6MR7 - chains A and T of the 4 polymer chains in the assembly; structure by X-ray diffraction, 2.14 A resolution.

== Chain A ==
Molecule: DNA polymerase beta
From: Homo sapiens
Notes: EC 2.7.7.7, 4.2.99.-
UniProt: P06746 (DPOLB_HUMAN); numbering as in UniProt (aligned over 10-335)
Chain sequence (335 residues; each row starts with the number of its first residue):
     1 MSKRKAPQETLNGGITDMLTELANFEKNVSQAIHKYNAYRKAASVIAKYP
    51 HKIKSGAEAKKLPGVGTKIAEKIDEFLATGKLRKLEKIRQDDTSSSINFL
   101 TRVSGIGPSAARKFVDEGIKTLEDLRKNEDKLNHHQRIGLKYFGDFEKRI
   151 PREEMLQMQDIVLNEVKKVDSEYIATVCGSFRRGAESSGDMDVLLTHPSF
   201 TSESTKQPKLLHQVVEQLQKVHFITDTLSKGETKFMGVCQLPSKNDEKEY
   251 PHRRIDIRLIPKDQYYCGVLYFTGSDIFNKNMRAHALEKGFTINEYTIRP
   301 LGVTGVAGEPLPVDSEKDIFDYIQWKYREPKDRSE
Not modelled in the structure: 1-9, 205-208
Ion coordination: Na+ site 1: Lys60, Leu62, Val65 (shared with 1 residue of chain D); Na+ site 2: Thr101, Val103, Ile106 (shared with 1 residue of chain P); Ca2+ site 1 near Asp145 (its only coordinating residue here); Na+ site 3 near Glu172 (its only coordinating residue here); Ca2+ site 2: Asp190, Asp192 (together with GKS); Na+ site 4: Asp190 (together with GKS)
Ligand contacts: GKS (1-[2-amino-5-(formylamino)-6-oxo-1,6-dihydropyrimidin-4-yl]-2,5-anhydro-1,3-dideoxy-6-O-[(R)-hydroxy{[(R)-hydroxy(phosphonooxy)phosphoryl]oxy}phosphoryl]-D-ribo-hexitol): Arg149, Gly179, Ser180, Arg183, Ser188, Gly189, Asp190, Asp192, Arg258, Tyr271, Phe272, Thr273, Gly274, Ser275, Asp276, Asn279
UniProt features mapped onto this chain:
  - region: Arg183 to Asp192 (DNA-binding)
  - active site: Lys72 (Nucleophile)
  - binding site (K(+)): Lys60, Leu62, Val65, Thr101, Val103, Ile106
  - binding site (Na(+)): Lys60, Leu62, Val65, Thr101, Val103, Ile106
  - binding site (dATP): Arg149, Ser180, Arg183, Gly189, Asp190
  - binding site (dCTP): Arg149, Ser180, Arg183, Gly189, Asp190
  - binding site (dGTP): Arg149, Ser180, Arg183, Gly189, Asp190, Asp192
  - binding site (dTTP): Arg149, Ser180, Arg183, Gly189, Asp190
  - binding site (Mg(2+)): Asp190, Asp192, Asp256
  - modified residue: Lys72 (N6-acetyllysine), Arg83 (Omega-N-methylarginine), Arg152 (Omega-N-methylarginine)
  - cross-link (Glycyl lysine isopeptide (Lys-Gly)): Lys41 (interchain with G-Cter in ubiquitin), Lys61 (interchain with G-Cter in ubiquitin), Lys81 (interchain with G-Cter in ubiquitin)
  - natural variant: Leu22 (L22P: Found in a gastric cancer sample; uncertain significance), Tyr39 (Y39C: Found in a gastric cancer sample; uncertain significance), Gly118 (G118V: Decreased DNA-directed DNA polymerase activity), Arg137 (R137Q: Decreased function in base-excision repair), Arg149 (R149I: Decreased DNA-directed DNA polymerase activity), Asp160 (D160N: Found in a gastric cancer sample; uncertain significance), Cys239 (C239R: Found in a gastric cancer sample; uncertain significance), Lys289 (K289M: Found in a colon cancer sample; uncertain significance), Asn294 (N294D: Found in a gastric cancer sample; uncertain significance), Glu295 (E295K: Found in a gastric cancer sample; uncertain significance)
  - mutagenesis: Phe25 (F25W: No effect on 5'-dRP lyase activity. Decreased ssDNA binding), His34 (H34G: Decreased 5'-dRP lyase activity. Decreased ssDNA binding), Lys35 (K35A: Decreased 5'-dRP lyase activity. Decreased ssDNA binding. Loss of 5'-dRP lyase activity; when associated with A-68 and A-72. Decreased ssDNA binding; when associated with A-68 and A-72 ...), Tyr39 (Y39F: No effect on 5'-dRP lyase activity; Y39Q: Abolishes DNA polymerase and 5'-dRP lyase activity), Lys41 (K41R: Abolishes ubiquitination; when associated with R-61 and R-81), Lys60 (K60A: Decreased 5'-dRP lyase activity. Decreased ssDNA binding), Lys61 (K61R: Abolishes ubiquitination; when associated with R-41 and R-81), Lys68 (K68A: No effect on 5'-dRP lyase activity. Decreased ssDNA binding. Loss of 5'-dRP lyase activity; when associated with A-35 and A-72. Decreased ssDNA binding; when associated with A-35 and A-72 ...), Glu71 (E71Q: No effect on 5'-dRP lyase activity. No effect on structure shown by circular dichroism. No effect on ssDNA binding), Lys72 (K72A: Severely reduced 5'-dRP lyase activity. Does not affect ssDNA binding. Loss of 5'-dRP lyase activity; when associated with A-35 and A-68. Decreased ssDNA binding ...), Glu75 (E75A: Slightly decreased 5'-dRP lyase activity. Decreased ssDNA binding. No effect on structure shown by circular dichroism), Lys81 (K81R: Abolishes ubiquitination; when associated with R-41 and R-61), 5 further mutagenesis entries in UniProt
From the paper describing this entry:
  - binding site for GKS: Arg258
  - conformationally variable residues (side-chain flip): Arg258

== Chain T ==
Molecule: 16-nt DNA strand
Sequence (16 nucleotides; numbered 1 to 16; the number before each row is that of its first residue):
     1 CCGACAGCGCATCAGC

== How chain A and chain T interact ==
Contacting residue pairs - 15 pairs, chain A then chain T:
  His34(A) - DC5(T)  stacking on the base
  Asn133(A) - DT12(T)  phosphate contact
  His134(A) - DT12(T)  phosphate contact
  Ser229(A) - DC10(T)  phosphate contact
  Ser229(A) - DA11(T)  phosphate contact
  Lys230(A) - DC10(T)  hydrogen bond to the phosphate
  Lys230(A) - DA11(T)  hydrogen bond to the phosphate
  Gly231(A) - DC10(T)  phosphate contact
  Glu232(A) - DC10(T)  hydrogen bond to the phosphate
  Thr233(A) - DG9(T)  hydrogen bond to the phosphate
  Thr233(A) - DC10(T)  hydrogen bond to the phosphate
  Lys234(A) - DG9(T)  hydrogen bond to the base
  Lys234(A) - DC10(T)  hydrogen bond to the phosphate
  Tyr271(A) - DA6(T)  base contact
  Tyr296(A) - DC8(T)  sugar contact
Interface residues without a listed pair, chain A (12 interface residues in all): Asn37

== Overview ==
12 residues of chain A and 7 residues of chain T are in contact, with 7 hydrogen bonds and 1 aromatic stacking
contact. Polar contacts include Lys234(A)-DG9(T), Lys230(A)-DC10(T) and Lys230(A)-DA11(T). Bound to chain A:
compound GKS. The paper reports a binding site for GKS at Arg258(A); conformational variability at Arg258(A).
Chain A is DNA polymerase beta (Homo sapiens) and chain T is a 16-nt DNA strand; the structure, DNA polymerase
beta substrate complex with templating adenine and incoming Fapy-dGTP analog, was determined by X-ray
diffraction, deposited together with 6DIA, 6DIC and 6MR8.
